PDB entry 7O0U | electron microscopy, 2.35 A resolution | chains AI and BI of the 86 polymer chains in the assembly

[Chain AI]
Protein: LHh-alpha
From: Gemmatimonas phototrophica
Chain sequence (54 residues; row label = number of the first residue in the row):
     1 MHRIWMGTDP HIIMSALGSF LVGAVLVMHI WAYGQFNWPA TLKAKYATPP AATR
Disordered / not traced: 50-54
Modified / non-standard residues: Met1 (N-formylmethionine; FME)
Residues lining bound ligands:
  - bacteriochlorophyll a (BCL), molecule 1: Met1, Ile4, Trp5, Thr8, Ile13, Ala16, Leu17, Phe20
  - bacteriochlorophyll a (BCL), molecule 2: Met1, Leu21, Ala24, Val25, Met28, His29, Trp31, Ala32, Phe36
  - bacteriochlorophyll a (BCL), molecule 3: His11, Met14, Ser15, Gly18, Ser19, Leu21, Val22
  - bacteriochlorophyll a (BCL), molecule 4: Ser19, Phe20, Val22
  - bacteriochlorophyll a (BCL), molecule 5: Phe20, Gly23, Ala24, Val27, Met28, Trp31
  - bacteriochlorophyll a (BCL), molecule 6: Leu21, Val22, Val25, Leu26, His29, Ala32, Tyr33, Phe36, Trp38
  - V7N ((2E,4E,6E,10E,12E,14E,16E,18E,20E,22Z,24E,26E,28E)-23-methanoyl-31-methoxy-2,6,10,14,19,27,31-heptamethyl-dotriaconta-2,4,6,10,12,14,16,18,20,22,24,26,28-tridecaenoic acid), molecule 1: Met1, Arg3, Ile4
  - V7N, molecule 2: Met14, Leu17, Phe20, Leu21, Met28, Trp31
  - V7N, molecule 3: Val25, Leu26, His29, Tyr33
From the paper describing this entry:
  - binding site for bacteriochlorophyll a: Ser15
  - binding site for V7N: Arg3

[Chain BI]
Protein: Light-harvesting protein B:885 subunit beta
From: Gemmatimonas phototrophica
UniProt: A0A143BHS8 (A0A143BHS8_9BACT); numbering as in UniProt (aligned over 1-44)
Chain sequence (44 residues; row label = number of the first residue in the row):
     1 MSEKGGMTEE EARRFHGYMV TGTLGYVVVA SVAHFLAWSW RPWF
Disordered / not traced: 1-4
Residues lining bound ligands:
  - bacteriochlorophyll a (BCL), molecule 1: His16, Met19, Val20, Thr23
  - bacteriochlorophyll a (BCL), molecule 2: Gly22, Gly25, Tyr26, Val29
  - bacteriochlorophyll a (BCL), molecule 3: Tyr26, Val29, Ala30, Ala33, His34, Trp40
  - bacteriochlorophyll a (BCL), molecule 4: Tyr26, Val27, Ala30, His34, Ala37, Trp43, Phe44
  - V7N ((2E,4E,6E,10E,12E,14E,16E,18E,20E,22Z,24E,26E,28E)-23-methanoyl-31-methoxy-2,6,10,14,19,27,31-heptamethyl-dotriaconta-2,4,6,10,12,14,16,18,20,22,24,26,28-tridecaenoic acid): Arg14, Phe15, Tyr18, Met19, Gly22, Thr23, Tyr26
From the paper describing this entry:
  - binding site for bacteriochlorophyll a: Tyr26, Trp43
  - binding site for V7N: Arg14

[How chain AI and chain BI interact]
Pairs across the interface (32; chain AI residue first):
  Met1(AI) - His16(BI)
  His2(AI) - Glu9(BI)  salt bridge
  His2(AI) - Ala12(BI)
  His2(AI) - Arg13(BI)  hydrogen bond
  His2(AI) - His16(BI)
  Arg3(AI) - Glu9(BI)  salt bridge
  Trp5(AI) - Met7(BI)
  Trp5(AI) - Ala12(BI)
  Trp5(AI) - Phe15(BI)  hydrophobic
  Trp5(AI) - His16(BI)  hydrogen bond
  Met6(AI) - Met7(BI)
  Met6(AI) - Glu9(BI)
  Met6(AI) - Ala12(BI)  hydrophobic
  Gly7(AI) - Gly5(BI)
  Gly7(AI) - Gly6(BI)
  Gly7(AI) - Met7(BI)  hydrogen bond (backbone-backbone)
  Thr8(AI) - Gly6(BI)
  Thr8(AI) - Met7(BI)  hydrogen bond (backbone-backbone)
  Pro10(AI) - Met7(BI)  hydrophobic
  Pro10(AI) - Phe15(BI)  hydrophobic
  Ile13(AI) - Met7(BI)  hydrophobic
  Ile13(AI) - Phe15(BI)  hydrophobic
  Met14(AI) - Met19(BI)  hydrophobic
  Leu17(AI) - Met19(BI)  hydrophobic
  Leu21(AI) - Tyr26(BI)
  Val25(AI) - Tyr26(BI)
  Phe36(AI) - Arg41(BI)  hydrogen bond (backbone-side chain)
  Phe36(AI) - Trp43(BI)  hydrophobic
  Asn37(AI) - Arg41(BI)  hydrogen bond (backbone-side chain)
  Trp38(AI) - Trp40(BI)  hydrophobic
  Trp38(AI) - Arg41(BI)
  Thr41(AI) - Arg41(BI)  hydrogen bond
Interface residues without a listed pair, chain AI (18 interface residues in all): Asp9
Interface residues without a listed pair, chain BI (14 interface residues in all): Thr8

[Overview]
18 residues of chain AI face 14 of chain BI across their interface; the contacts include 7 hydrogen bonds and
2 salt bridges. Polar pairs include His2(AI)-Glu9(BI), Arg3(AI)-Glu9(BI) and His2(AI)-Arg13(BI). From the
paper: a binding site for bacteriochlorophyll a at Ser15(AI) and Tyr26(BI) among others; a binding site for
V7N at Arg3(AI) and Arg14(BI).
Chain AI is LHh-alpha and chain BI is Light-harvesting protein B:885 subunit beta, both from Gemmatimonas
phototrophica; the structure, Cryo-EM structure (model_1a) of the RC-dLH complex from Gemmatimonas
phototrophica at 2.4 A, was determined by electron microscopy, deposited together with 7O0V, 7O0W and 7O0X.
